Entry 6ECP (X-ray diffraction, 2.20 A resolution); this record covers chains A and B.

Chain A (and B):
Molecule: Methylenetetrahydrofolate dehydrogenase cyclohydrolase
Source organism: Homo sapiens
Notes: EC 1.5.1.5, 3.5.4.9, 6.3.4.3; chain B of this document is another copy of the same molecule, construct and numbering; everything in this record applies to it too
Reference sequence: P11586 (C1TC_HUMAN); residue numbers follow UniProt; this construct covers 1-296
Chain sequence (306 residues; row label = number of the first residue in the row):
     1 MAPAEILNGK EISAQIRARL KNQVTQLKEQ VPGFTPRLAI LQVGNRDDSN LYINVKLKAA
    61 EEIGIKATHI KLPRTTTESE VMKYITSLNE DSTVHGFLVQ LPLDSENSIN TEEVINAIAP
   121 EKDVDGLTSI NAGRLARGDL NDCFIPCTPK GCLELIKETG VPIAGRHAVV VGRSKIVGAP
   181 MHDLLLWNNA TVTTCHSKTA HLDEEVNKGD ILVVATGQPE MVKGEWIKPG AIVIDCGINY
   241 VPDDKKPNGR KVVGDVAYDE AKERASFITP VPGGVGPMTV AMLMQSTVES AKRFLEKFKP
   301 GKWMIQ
Disordered / not traced: 1, 243-250, 297-306 (chain B: 1, 297-306)
Small-molecule neighbours:
  - 5,10-dideazatetrahydrofolic acid (21V; N-(4-{2-[(6S)-2-amino-4-oxo-1,4,5,6,7,8-hexahydropyrido[2,3-d]pyrimidin-6-yl]ethyl}benzoyl)-L-glutamic acid): Lys10, Tyr52, Val55, Lys56, Gln100, Leu101, Pro102, Ile238, Pro272, Gly273, Gly276, Pro277, Val280
  - NADP (NAP; NADP nicotinamide-adenine-dinucleotide phosphate): Thr148, Val171, Gly172, Arg173, Ser174, Ile176, Val177, His196, Ser197, Leu202, Ala215, Thr216, Gly217, Gln218, Met221, Cys236, Gly237, Ile238, Asn239, Asp255, Val275, Gly276, Thr279
Curated features (UniProtKB/Swiss-Prot):
  - active site: Lys56
  - binding site (substrate): Tyr52 to Lys56, Val99 to Leu101, Pro272 to Gly276
  - binding site (NADP(+)): Gly172 to Ser174, Ser197
  - modified residue: Met1 (N-acetylmethionine)
  - natural variant: Ser49 (S49F: In CIMAH), Leu51 (L51P: In CIMAH), Arg134 (K134R: this construct carries the variant), Arg173 (R173C: In CIMAH), Thr269 (T269I: In CIMAH), Arg293 (R293H: Probable risk factor for NTDFS)
  - mutagenesis: Ser49 (S49A: No effect on methylenetetrahydrofolate dehydrogenase (NADP+) activity. No effect on methenyltetrahydrofolate cyclohydrolase activity. Decreased affinity for NADP ...), Tyr52 (Y52A/S: Reduced methylenetetrahydrofolate dehydrogenase (NADP+) activity by 99%. Reduced methenyltetrahydrofolate cyclohydrolase activity by 70% ...), Lys56 (K56A/I/S/T: Decreased methylenetetrahydrofolate dehydrogenase (NADP+) activity over 90%. Loss of methenyltetrahydrofolate cyclohydrolase activity ...), Cys147 (C147Q: Reduced methylenetetrahydrofolate dehydrogenase (NADP+) activity by 50%. Reduced methenyltetrahydrofolate cyclohydrolase activity by 87%)

How chain A and chain B interact:
Contacting residue pairs - 56 pairs, chain A then chain B:
  Glu112(A) - Asp139(B)
  Ser129(A) - Ser129(B)
  Ser129(A) - Gly133(B)
  Ser129(A) - Arg134(B)
  Ile130(A) - Ile130(B)  hydrophobic
  Ala132(A) - Arg137(B)
  Gly133(A) - Ser129(B)
  Gly133(A) - Gly133(B)
  Ala136(A) - Ala136(B)  hydrophobic
  Arg137(A) - Ala132(B)
  Arg137(A) - Leu135(B)
  Arg137(A) - Lys175(B)
  Arg137(A) - Ala179(B)
  Arg137(A) - Pro180(B)
  Arg137(A) - Asp183(B)  salt bridge
  Asp139(A) - Glu112(B)
  Asp139(A) - Lys175(B)  salt bridge
  Gly165(A) - Lys198(B)
  His167(A) - Glu205(B)  salt bridge
  Arg173(A) - Leu186(B)  hydrogen bond (side chain-backbone)
  Arg173(A) - Trp187(B)
  Arg173(A) - Asn189(B)  hydrogen bond
  Lys175(A) - Arg137(B)
  Lys175(A) - Asp139(B)  salt bridge
  Ala179(A) - Arg137(B)
  Pro180(A) - Arg137(B)
  His182(A) - His182(B)  hydrogen bond
  Asp183(A) - Arg137(B)  salt bridge
  Leu186(A) - Arg173(B)  hydrogen bond (backbone-side chain)
  Leu186(A) - Thr194(B)
  Leu186(A) - His196(B)
  Trp187(A) - Arg173(B)
  Asn189(A) - Arg173(B)  hydrogen bond
  Asn189(A) - His196(B)
  Asn189(A) - Lys198(B)
  Ala190(A) - His196(B)  hydrogen bond (backbone-side chain)
  Thr191(A) - Thr193(B)
  Thr191(A) - Thr194(B)
  Thr191(A) - Thr199(B)  hydrogen bond
  Val192(A) - Val192(B)
  Val192(A) - Thr193(B)
  Val192(A) - Thr194(B)  hydrogen bond (backbone-backbone)
  Thr193(A) - Thr191(B)
  Thr193(A) - Val192(B)
  Thr193(A) - Thr193(B)  hydrogen bond
  Thr194(A) - Leu186(B)
  Thr194(A) - Thr191(B)
  Thr194(A) - Val192(B)  hydrogen bond (backbone-backbone)
  His196(A) - Leu186(B)
  His196(A) - Asn189(B)
  His196(A) - Ala190(B)  hydrogen bond (side chain-backbone)
  Lys198(A) - Gly165(B)
  Thr199(A) - Thr191(B)  hydrogen bond
  Ala200(A) - Gly165(B)
  Glu205(A) - His167(B)  salt bridge
  Glu205(A) - Thr191(B)
Interface residues without a listed pair, chain A (32 interface residues in all): Arg134, Leu135, Cys195
Interface residues without a listed pair, chain B (32 interface residues in all): Cys195, Ala200

Overview:
Chain A and chain B each contribute 32 residues to their interface, with 12 hydrogen bonds and 6 salt bridges.
Among the polar pairs are Arg137(A)-Asp183(B), Asp139(A)-Lys175(B) and His167(A)-Glu205(B). Ligands of chain
A: NADP and 5,10-dideazatetrahydrofolic acid.
Chain A and chain B are both Methylenetetrahydrofolate dehydrogenase cyclohydrolase (Homo sapiens); the
structure, The human methylenetetrahydrofolate dehydrogenase/cyclohydrolase (FolD) complexed with NADP and
inhibitor LY249543, was determined by X-ray diffraction together with 6ECQ and 6ECR from the same study.
